PDB entry 4Y6P | X-ray diffraction, 1.90 A resolution | chains A and B

[Chain A (and B)]
Name: 1-deoxy-D-xylulose 5-phosphate reductoisomerase, apicoplast
Source organism: Plasmodium falciparum 3D7
Notes: EC 1.1.1.267; chain B of this document is another copy of the same molecule, construct and numbering; everything in this record applies to it too
Reference sequence: Q8IKG4 (DXR_PLAF7); residues 75-488 here = UniProt positions 75-488
Sequence (422 residues; numbered 67 to 488; the number before each row is that of its first residue):
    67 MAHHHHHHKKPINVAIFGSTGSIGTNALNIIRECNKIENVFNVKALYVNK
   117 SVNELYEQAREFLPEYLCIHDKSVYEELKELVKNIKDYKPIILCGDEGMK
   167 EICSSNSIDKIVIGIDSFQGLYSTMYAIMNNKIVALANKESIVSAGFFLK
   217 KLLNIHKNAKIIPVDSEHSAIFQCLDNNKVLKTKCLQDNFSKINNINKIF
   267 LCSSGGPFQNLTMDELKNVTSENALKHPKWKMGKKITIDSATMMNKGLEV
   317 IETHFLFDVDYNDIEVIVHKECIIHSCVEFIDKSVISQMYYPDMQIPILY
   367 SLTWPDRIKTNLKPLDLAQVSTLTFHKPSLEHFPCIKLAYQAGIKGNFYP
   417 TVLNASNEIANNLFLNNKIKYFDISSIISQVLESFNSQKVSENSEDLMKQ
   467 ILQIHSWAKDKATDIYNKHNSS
Not modelled in the structure: 67-76, 487-488
Construct notes: initiating methionine (67); expression tag (68-74)
Bound ions: Mn2+: Asp231, Glu233, Glu315 (together with R77); Ca2+: Asp242 (shared with Gln239(B), Leu241(B) of chain B)
Ligand contacts: R77 ([(2R)-2-{2-[hydroxy(methyl)amino]-2-oxoethyl}-6-phenylhexyl]phosphonic acid): Lys205, Asp231, Ser232, Glu233, Cys268, Ser269, Ser270, Gly271, Gly272, His293, Lys295, Trp296, Met298, Ile302, Ser306, Asn311, Lys312, Glu315, Cys338, His341, Pro358, Asp359, Met360

[Chain A / chain B interface]
Residue-residue contacts (88; chain A residue first):
  Gln239(A) with Ser350(B), hydrogen bond
  Asp242(A) with Leu241(B); Asp242(B); Asn243(B), hydrogen bond (side chain-backbone)
  Asn243(A) with Asp242(B), hydrogen bond (backbone-side chain)
  Asn244(A) with Asp242(B); Asn244(B); Leu247(B)
  Lys245(A) with Pro371(B); Asp372(B), salt bridge
  Leu247(A) with Asn244(B)
  Asn261(A) with Arg373(B)
  Phe266(A) with Leu381(B)
  Ile333(A) with Leu383(B), hydrophobic; Ala384(B)
  Glu345(A) with Pro380(B); Leu381(B)
  Phe346(A) with Arg373(B)
  Ile347(A) with Arg373(B); Ile374(B); Lys375(B); Thr376(B), hydrogen bond (backbone-backbone)
  Asp348(A) with Ile362(B); Arg373(B), salt bridge; Ile374(B); Thr376(B), hydrogen bond (backbone-side chain); Leu378(B)
  Lys349(A) with Tyr356(B); Ile362(B); Thr376(B), hydrogen bond (side chain-backbone); Leu378(B), hydrogen bond (side chain-backbone)
  Ser350(A) with Gln239(B), hydrogen bond; Gln354(B), hydrogen bond; Ile362(B); Arg373(B)
  Val351(A) with Ser353(B); Gln354(B); Met355(B), hydrogen bond (backbone-backbone)
  Ile352(A) with Ile352(B), hydrophobic; Ser353(B); Gln354(B)
  Ser353(A) with Ile352(B); Ser353(B), hydrogen bond (backbone-backbone); Met355(B)
  Gln354(A) with Ser350(B), hydrogen bond; Val351(B); Ile352(B)
  Met355(A) with Val351(B), hydrogen bond (backbone-backbone); Ser353(B)
  Tyr356(A) with Lys349(B)
  Ile362(A) with Asp348(B)
  Pro371(A) with Asp242(B)
  Asp372(A) with Lys245(B), salt bridge
  Arg373(A) with Asn261(B); Phe346(B); Ile347(B); Asp348(B), salt bridge; Ser350(B)
  Ile374(A) with Ile347(B); Asp348(B), hydrogen bond (backbone-backbone)
  Lys375(A) with Ile347(B)
  Thr376(A) with Ile347(B), hydrogen bond (backbone-backbone); Asp348(B), hydrogen bond (side chain-backbone); Lys349(B), hydrogen bond (backbone-side chain)
  Leu378(A) with Asp348(B); Lys349(B), hydrogen bond (backbone-side chain)
  Pro380(A) with Glu345(B)
  Leu381(A) with Phe266(B); Glu345(B)
  Leu383(A) with Phe391(B)
  Ala384(A) with Ile333(B); Phe391(B); Lys393(B)
  Ser387(A) with Leu389(B); Thr390(B); Phe391(B), hydrogen bond (backbone-backbone)
  Thr388(A) with Thr388(B); Leu389(B)
  Leu389(A) with Ser387(B); Thr388(B); Leu389(B), hydrogen bond (backbone-backbone); Phe391(B), hydrophobic
  Thr390(A) with Ser387(B)
  Phe391(A) with Leu383(B); Ala384(B); Ser387(B), hydrogen bond (backbone-backbone); Leu389(B), hydrophobic
  Lys393(A) with Ala384(B)
Also at the interface, not in a pair above, chain A (44 interface residues in all): Cys343, Leu365, Asn377, Lys379, His392
Also at the interface, not in a pair above, chain B (47 interface residues in all): Ile340, Cys343, Leu365, Tyr366, Asn377, Lys379, His392

[Summary]
44 residues of chain A and 47 residues of chain B are in contact, with 21 hydrogen bonds and 4 salt bridges.
Polar contacts include Lys245(A)-Asp372(B), Asp348(A)-Arg373(B) and Gln239(A)-Ser350(B). Bound to chain A:
compound R77. The Mn2+ site is built by Asp231(A), Glu233(A) and Glu315(A).
Both chains are 1-deoxy-D-xylulose 5-phosphate reductoisomerase, apicoplast (Plasmodium falciparum 3D7). Entry
4Y6P (Structure of Plasmodium falciparum DXR in complex with a beta-substituted fosmidomycin analogue, RC177,
and manganese) was determined by X-ray diffraction together with 4Y6R and 4Y6S from the same study.
